3IQS - chain A; structure by X-ray diffraction, 2.30 A resolution.

# Chain A
Name: DNA dC->dU-editing enzyme APOBEC-3G
From: Homo sapiens
Notes: EC 3.5.4.-; fragment: APOBEC3G Catalytic Domain
UniProt: Q9HC16 (ABC3G_HUMAN); residues 197-380 here = UniProt positions 197-380
Sequence (189 residues; row label = number of the first residue in the row):
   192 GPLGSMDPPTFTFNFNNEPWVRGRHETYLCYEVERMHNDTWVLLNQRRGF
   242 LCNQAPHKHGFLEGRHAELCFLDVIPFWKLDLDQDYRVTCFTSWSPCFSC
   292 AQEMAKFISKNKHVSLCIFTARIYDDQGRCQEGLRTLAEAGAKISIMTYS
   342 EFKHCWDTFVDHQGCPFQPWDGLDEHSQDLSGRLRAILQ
Disordered / not traced: 192-196
Sequence notes: expression tag (192-196)
Bound ions: Zn2+: H257, C288, C291
Reported in the primary citation:
  - mutagenesis - R215E: abolished catalytic activity (citing earlier work)
  - mutagenesis - R256E, F289A, R313E/R320D: decreased catalytic activity
  - mutagenesis - N244A, W285A, Y315A: abolished catalytic activity
  - mutagenesis - R374E/R376D: decreased binding to ssDNA
  - mutagenesis - R213E, R374E/R376D: decreased catalytic activity on ssDNA
  - mutagenesis - D316R/D317R: increased binding to ssDNA
  - specificity-determining residues: D316, D317
  - mutagenesis - D316R/D317R (1.6-fold): increased catalytic activity on ssDNA

# Summary
H257, C288 and C291 coordinate Zn2+. From the paper: R215E, N244A and W285A, among others, abolish catalytic
activity; specificity determinants D316 and D317; 10 substitutions were tested in all.
Chain A is DNA dC->dU-editing enzyme APOBEC-3G (Homo sapiens); the structure, Crystal structure of the
anti-viral APOBEC3G catalytic domain, was determined by X-ray diffraction together with 3E1U from the same
study.
